8GMU - chains F and S of the 4 polymer chains in the assembly; structure by electron microscopy, 2.78 A resolution.

[Chain F]
Protein: Protein RecA
Organism: Escherichia coli
Reference sequence: P0A7G6 (RECA_ECOLI); residues 0-352 here correspond to UniProt positions 1-353 (UniProt number = residue number + 1)
Chain sequence (353 residues; numbered 0 to 352; the number before each row is that of its first residue; numbering starts at 0):
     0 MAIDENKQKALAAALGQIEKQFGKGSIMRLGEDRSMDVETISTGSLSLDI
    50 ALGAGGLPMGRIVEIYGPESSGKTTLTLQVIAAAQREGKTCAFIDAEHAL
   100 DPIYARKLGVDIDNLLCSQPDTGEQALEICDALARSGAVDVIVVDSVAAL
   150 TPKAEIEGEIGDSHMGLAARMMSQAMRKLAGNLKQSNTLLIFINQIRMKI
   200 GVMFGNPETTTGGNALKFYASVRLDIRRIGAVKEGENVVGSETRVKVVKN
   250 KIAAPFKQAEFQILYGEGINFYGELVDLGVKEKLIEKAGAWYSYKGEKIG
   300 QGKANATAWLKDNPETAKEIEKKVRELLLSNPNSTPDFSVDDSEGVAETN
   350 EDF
Disordered / not traced: 0, 334-352
Curated features (UniProtKB/Swiss-Prot):
  - binding site (ATP): Gly66 to Thr73
Bound ions: Mg2+: Thr73 (together with ATP-gamma-S)
Residues lining bound ligands:
  - ATP-gamma-S (AGS; phosphothiophosphoric acid-adenylate ester), molecule 1: Pro67, Glu68, Ser69, Ser70, Gly71, Lys72, Thr73, Thr74, Asp100, Tyr103, Arg227, Ser240, Ile262, Tyr264, Gly265
  - ATP-gamma-S (AGS), molecule 2: Phe217, Lys248, Asn249, Lys250, Ile251, Ala252, Ala253, Pro254

[Chain S]
Molecule: 6-nt DNA strand
Sequence (6 nucleotides; row label = number of the first residue in the row):
     7 TTTTTT

[Interface between chain F and chain S]
Pairs across the interface - 15 pairs, chain F then chain S:
  Met164(F) - DT9(S)  base contact
  Gly165(F) - DT9(S)  base contact
  Ala168(F) - DT9(S)  phosphate contact
  Ala168(F) - DT10(S)  phosphate contact
  Arg169(F) - DT8(S)  base contact
  Arg169(F) - DT9(S)  hydrogen bond to the base
  Ser172(F) - DT9(S)  hydrogen bond to the phosphate
  Arg176(F) - DT9(S)  salt bridge to the phosphate
  Arg196(F) - DT12(S)  sugar contact
  Met197(F) - DT12(S)  base contact
  Ile199(F) - DT12(S)  base contact
  Gly211(F) - DT11(S)  phosphate contact
  Gly212(F) - DT10(S)  phosphate contact
  Gly212(F) - DT11(S)  hydrogen bond to the phosphate
  Asn213(F) - DT10(S)  hydrogen bond to the phosphate
Also at the interface, not in a pair above, chain F (17 interface residues in all): Ala167, Lys198, Thr209, Thr210, Ala214

[Overview]
17 residues of chain F and 5 residues of chain S are in contact; the contacts include 4 hydrogen bonds and 1
salt bridge. Polar contacts include Arg169(F)-DT9(S), Ser172(F)-DT9(S) and Gly212(F)-DT11(S). Chain F binds
ATP-gamma-S. UniProt lists 8 ATP-binding residues on chain F.
Here chain F is Protein RecA (Escherichia coli) and chain S is a 6-nt DNA strand. Entry 8GMU (Structure of
lambda repressor in complex with RecA filament) was determined by electron microscopy, deposited together with
7YWA, 8GMS and 8GMT.
